Entry 5Z1D (X-ray diffraction, 2.28 A resolution); this record covers chain A.

[Chain A]
Name: Dual specificity mitogen-activated protein kinase kinase 7
From: Homo sapiens
Notes: EC 2.7.12.2; engineered mutation(s): C276S
UniProt: O14733 (MP2K7_HUMAN); residues 119-435 here correspond to UniProt positions 103-419 (UniProt number = residue number - 16)
Chain sequence (324 residues; numbered 118 to 441; the number before each row is that of its first residue):
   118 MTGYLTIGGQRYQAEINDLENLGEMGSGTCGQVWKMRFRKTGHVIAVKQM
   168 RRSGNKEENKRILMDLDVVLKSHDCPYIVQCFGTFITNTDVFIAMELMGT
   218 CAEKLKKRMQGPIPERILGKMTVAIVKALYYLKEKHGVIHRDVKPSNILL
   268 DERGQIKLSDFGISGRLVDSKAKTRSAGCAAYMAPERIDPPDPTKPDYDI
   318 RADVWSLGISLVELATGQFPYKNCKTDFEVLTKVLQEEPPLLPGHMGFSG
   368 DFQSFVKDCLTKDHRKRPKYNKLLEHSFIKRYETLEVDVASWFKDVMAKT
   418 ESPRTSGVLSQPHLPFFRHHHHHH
Disordered / not traced: 118, 143-147, 282-294, 309-317, 420-441
Differences from the reference sequence: initiating methionine (118); conflict Ser-276 (Cys260 in O14733); expression tag (436-441)
Residues lining bound ligands: 95U (N-[3-(6-methyl-1H-indazol-3-yl)phenyl]prop-2-enamide): Met-142, Ala-163, Lys-165, Met-212, Glu-213, Leu-214, Met-215, Gly-216, Thr-217, Cys-218, Glu-220, Lys-221, Ser-263, Leu-266
UniProt features mapped onto this chain:
  - region: His-393 to Lys-416 (DVD domain)
  - active site: Asp-259 (Proton acceptor)
  - binding site (ATP): Met-142 to Val-150, Lys-165
  - modified residue: Ser-287 (Phosphoserine), Thr-291 (Phosphothreonine), Ser-427 (Phosphoserine)

[Overview]
Bound to chain A: compound 95U. Curated annotation (UniProt) lists active-site residue Asp-259 and 10
ATP-binding residues.
Chain A is Dual specificity mitogen-activated protein kinase kinase 7 (Homo sapiens); the structure, MAP2K7
C276S mutant-inhibitor, was determined by X-ray diffraction (same publication as 5Z1E).
